PDB entry 7ARH | electron microscopy, 3.30 A resolution | chains E and V of the 5 polymer chains in the assembly

# Chain E
Protein: Lipoprotein-releasing system transmembrane protein LolE
Organism: Escherichia coli (strain K12)
Reference sequence: P75958 (LOLE_ECOLI); numbering as in UniProt (aligned over 1-414)
Chain sequence (414 residues; each row starts with the number of its first residue):
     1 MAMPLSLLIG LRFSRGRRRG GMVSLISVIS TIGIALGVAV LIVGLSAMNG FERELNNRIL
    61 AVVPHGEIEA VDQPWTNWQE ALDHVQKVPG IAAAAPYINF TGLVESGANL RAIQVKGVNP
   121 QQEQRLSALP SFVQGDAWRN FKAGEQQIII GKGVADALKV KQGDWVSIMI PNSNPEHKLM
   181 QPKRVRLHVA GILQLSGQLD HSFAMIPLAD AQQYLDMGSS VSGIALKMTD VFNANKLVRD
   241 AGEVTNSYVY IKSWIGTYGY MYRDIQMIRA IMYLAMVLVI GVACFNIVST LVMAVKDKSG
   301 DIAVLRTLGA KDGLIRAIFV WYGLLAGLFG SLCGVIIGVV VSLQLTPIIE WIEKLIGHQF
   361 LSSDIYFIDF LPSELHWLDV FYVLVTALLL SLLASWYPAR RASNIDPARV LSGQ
Not modelled in the structure: 1-3, 413-414
Small-molecule neighbours: lipoprotein (Z41; (2S)-3-hydroxypropane-1,2-diyl dihexadecanoate): Val-40, Met-267, Ile-268, Ile-271, Met-272, Leu-278

# Chain V
Protein: LPP
Organism: Escherichia coli K-12
Chain sequence (10 residues; row label = number of the first residue in the row):
     1 CSSNAKIDQL
Covalent attachments: palmitic acid (PLM) linked to Cys-1

# How chain E and chain V interact
Contacting residue pairs (8; chain E residue first):
  Tyr-248(E) / Leu-10(V)  hydrogen bond (side chain-backbone)
  Ile-251(E) / Gln-9(V)
  Ile-251(E) / Leu-10(V)
  Gly-256(E) / Ile-7(V)
  Tyr-260(E) / Asn-4(V)
  Tyr-260(E) / Lys-6(V)
  Arg-263(E) / Ser-3(V)  hydrogen bond (side chain-backbone)
  Asp-264(E) / Cys-1(V)
Other interface residues (no listed pair), chain E (8 interface residues in all): Tyr-250, Lys-252

# In short
The interface between chain E and chain V involves 8 residues on one side and 7 on the other, with 2 hydrogen
bonds. Polar contacts include Tyr-248(E)/Leu-10(V) and Arg-263(E)/Ser-3(V). Lipoprotein is bound between chain
E and chain V. Covalently linked palmitic acid: at Cys-1(V).
Chain E is Lipoprotein-releasing system transmembrane protein LolE (Escherichia coli (strain K12)) and chain V
is LPP (Escherichia coli K-12); the structure, LolCDE in complex with lipoprotein, was determined by electron
microscopy, deposited together with 7ARI, 7ARJ, 7ARK, 7ARL and 7ARM.
